Entry 8TW2 (electron microscopy, 3.39 A resolution); this record covers chains FK and FM of the 240 polymer chains in the assembly.

[Chain FK (and FM)]
Protein: Coat protein
From: Acinetobacter phage AP205
Notes: chain FM of this document is another copy of the same molecule, construct and numbering; everything in this record applies to it too
UniProt: Q9AZ42 (Q9AZ42_9VIRU); residues 1-129 here correspond to UniProt positions 2-130 (UniProt number = residue number + 1)
Chain sequence (129 residues; each row starts with the number of its first residue):
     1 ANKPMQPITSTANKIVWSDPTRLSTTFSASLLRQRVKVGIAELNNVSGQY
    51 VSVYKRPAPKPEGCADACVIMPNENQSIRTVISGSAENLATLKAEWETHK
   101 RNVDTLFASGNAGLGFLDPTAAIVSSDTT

[Chain FK / chain FM interface]
Contacting residue pairs (11; chain FK residue first):
  Pro61(FK) with Ala67(FM)
  Glu62(FK) with Ala67(FM)
  Gly63(FK) with Asp66(FM); Ala67(FM)
  Cys64(FK) with Asp66(FM); Ala67(FM); Cys68(FM), hydrogen bond (backbone-backbone)
  Gly115(FK) with Ile8(FM)
  Phe116(FK) with Ile8(FM), hydrophobic; Ser18(FM); Pro20(FM), hydrophobic
Other interface residues (no listed pair), chain FK (8 interface residues in all): Ala65, Leu114
Other interface residues (no listed pair), chain FM (9 interface residues in all): Gln6, Pro7, Ile70

[Overview]
Chain FK and chain FM form an interface of 8 and 9 residues respectively; the contacts include 1 hydrogen
bond. Its one hydrogen bond, Cys64(FK)-Cys68(FM), is backbone to backbone.
Chain FK and chain FM are both Coat protein (Acinetobacter phage AP205); the structure, Acinetobacter phage
AP205 T=4 VLP, was determined by electron microscopy (same publication as 8TOB, 8TOC, 8TV9, 8TVA and 8TWC).
